5W0C - chain A; structure by X-ray diffraction, 2.00 A resolution.

== Chain A ==
Protein: Cytochrome P450 2C9
Organism: Homo sapiens
Notes: EC 1.14.13.-, 1.14.13.80, 1.14.13.48, 1.14.13.49, 1.14.99.38
Reference sequence: P11712 (CP2C9_HUMAN); residue numbers follow UniProt; this construct covers 23-489
Chain sequence (477 residues; numbered 18 to 494; the number before each row is that of its first residue):
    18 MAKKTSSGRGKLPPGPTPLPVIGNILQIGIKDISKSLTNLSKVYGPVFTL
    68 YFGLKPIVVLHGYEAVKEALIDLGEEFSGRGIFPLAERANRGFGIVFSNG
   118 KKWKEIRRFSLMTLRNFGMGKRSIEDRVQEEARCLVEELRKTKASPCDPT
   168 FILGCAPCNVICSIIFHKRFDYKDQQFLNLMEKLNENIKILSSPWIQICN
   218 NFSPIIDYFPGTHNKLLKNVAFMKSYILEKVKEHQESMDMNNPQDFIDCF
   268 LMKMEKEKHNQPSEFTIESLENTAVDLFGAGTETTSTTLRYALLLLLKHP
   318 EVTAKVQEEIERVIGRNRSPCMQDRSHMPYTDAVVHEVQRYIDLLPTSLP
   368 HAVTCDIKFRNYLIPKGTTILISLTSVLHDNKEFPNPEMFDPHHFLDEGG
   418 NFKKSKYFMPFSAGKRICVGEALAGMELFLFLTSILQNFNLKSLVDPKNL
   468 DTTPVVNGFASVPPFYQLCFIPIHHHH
Not modelled in the structure: 18-26, 491-494
Differences from the reference sequence: initiating methionine (18); expression tag (19-22, 490-494)
Bound ions: heme Fe near C435 (its only coordinating residue here)
Small-molecule neighbours:
  - 9W6 (ethyl {2-[([1,3]thiazolo[4,5-c]pyridine-2-carbonyl)amino]thiophene-3-carbonyl}carbamate): F100, L102, A103, A106, R108, V113, F114, L208, L233, V237, D293, G296, A297, L366, F476
  - heme (HEM): R97, I112, V113, W120, R124, L131, I178, L294, A297, G298, T301, T302, T305, Q356, L361, L362, S365, L366, H368, L391, P427, F428, S429, R433, C435, V436, G437, L440, A441, E444, L445
Swiss-Prot annotation at these positions:
  - binding site (heme): C435
  - natural variant: R125 (R125H: In allele CYP2C9*35; R125L: In allele CYP2C9*14), R144 (R144C: In allele CYP2C9*2), R150 (R150H: In allele CYP2C9*8), N204 (N204H: In allele CYP2C9*57), H251 (H251R: In allele CYP2C9*9), E272 (E272G: In allele CYP2C9*10), R335 (R335W: In allele CYP2C9*11), I359 (I359L: In allele CYP2C9*3; I359T: In allele CYP2C9*4), D360 (D360E: In allele CYP2C9*5), I434 (I434F: In allele CYP2C9*59), P489 (P489S: In allele CYP2C9*12)
Reported in the primary citation:
  - binding site for 9W6: F100, L102, R108, F114, F476
  - binding site for heme: A297
  - mutagenesis - R108A, R108F, R108H: abolished catalytic activity (citing earlier work)

== Overview ==
Chain A binds heme and compound 9W6. From UniProt: heme-binding residue C435. The paper reports a binding site
for 9W6 at F100, L102 and R108 among others; R108A, R108F and R108H abolish catalytic activity.
Chain A is Cytochrome P450 2C9 (Homo sapiens); the structure, Cytochrome P450 (CYP) 2C9 TCA007 Inhibitor
Complex, was determined by X-ray diffraction, deposited together with 5OEL, 5OEP and 5OEQ.
